PDB entry 3PKE | X-ray diffraction, 1.60 A resolution | chain A

# Chain A
Name: Methionine aminopeptidase
Source organism: Mycobacterium tuberculosis
Notes: EC 3.4.11.18
UniProtKB: P0A5J2 (AMPM_MYCTU); numbering as in UniProt (aligned over 1-285)
Sequence (285 residues; each row starts with the number of its first residue):
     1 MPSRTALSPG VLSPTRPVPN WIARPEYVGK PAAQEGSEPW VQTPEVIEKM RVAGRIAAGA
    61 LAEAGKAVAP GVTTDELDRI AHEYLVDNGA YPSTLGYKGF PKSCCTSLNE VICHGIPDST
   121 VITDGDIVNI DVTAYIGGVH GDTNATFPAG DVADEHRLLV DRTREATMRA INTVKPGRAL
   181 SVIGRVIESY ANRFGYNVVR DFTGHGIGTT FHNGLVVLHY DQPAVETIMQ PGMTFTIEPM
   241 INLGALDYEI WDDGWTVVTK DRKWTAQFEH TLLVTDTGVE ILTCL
Disordered / not traced: 1
Ion coordination: Ni2+ site 1: Asp-131, Asp-142, Glu-269 (together with Y10); Ni2+ site 2: Asp-142, His-205, Glu-238, Glu-269 (together with Y10)
Ligand contacts: Y10 ((E,2R,3R,4S,5R)-N-(2,3-dihydro-1H-inden-2-yl)-2-methoxy-8,8-dimethyl-3,4,5-tris(oxidanyl)non-6-enamide): Thr-94, Tyr-97, Phe-100, Cys-105, Cys-113, His-114, Asp-131, Thr-133, Asp-142, Asp-201, Phe-202, Thr-203, Gly-204, His-205, Phe-211, His-212, Val-216, Glu-238, Met-240, Trp-255, Gln-267, Glu-269

# In short
Ligands of chain A: compound Y10. The Ni2+ site 1 is built by Asp-131, Asp-142 and Glu-269. The Ni2+ site 2 is
built by Asp-142, His-205, Glu-238 and Glu-269.
Chain A is Methionine aminopeptidase (Mycobacterium tuberculosis); the structure, M. tuberculosis MetAP with
bengamide analog Y10, in Ni form, was determined by X-ray diffraction, deposited together with 3PKA, 3PKB,
3PKC and 3PKD.
